6GS8 - chain A; structure by X-ray diffraction, 2.80 A resolution.

[Chain A]
Molecule: Uncharacterized protein
Organism: Caulobacter vibrioides (strain ATCC 19089 / CB15)
UniProtKB: Q9A5E6 (Q9A5E6_CAUVC); residue numbers follow UniProt; this construct covers 2-197, 205-296
Sequence (308 residues; row label = number of the first residue in the row; note: 6 numbers in that range are skipped by the numbering (no residue carries them; nothing is unmodelled there); a row labelled like 198A-198G holds insertion residues (198A, then the next letters in order)):
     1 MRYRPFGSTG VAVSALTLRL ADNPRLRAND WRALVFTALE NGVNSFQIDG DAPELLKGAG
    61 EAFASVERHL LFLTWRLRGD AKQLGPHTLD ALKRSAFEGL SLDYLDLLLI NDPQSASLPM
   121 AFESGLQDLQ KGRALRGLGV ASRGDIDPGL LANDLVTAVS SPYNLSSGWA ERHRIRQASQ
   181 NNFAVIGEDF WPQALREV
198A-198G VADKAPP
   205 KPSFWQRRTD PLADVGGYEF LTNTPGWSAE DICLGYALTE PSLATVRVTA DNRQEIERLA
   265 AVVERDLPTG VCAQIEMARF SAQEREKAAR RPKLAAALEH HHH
Disordered / not traced: 198A-198G
Construct notes: initiating methionine (1); insertion (198); expression tag (297-307)
Modified / non-standard residues: Mse-1 (selenomethionine); Mse-120 (selenomethionine; parent Met); Mse-281 (selenomethionine; parent Met)
Ion coordination: Mg2+: Leu-151, Asn-153, Val-156
Residues lining bound ligands:
  - c-di-GMP (C2E; 9,9'-[(2R,3R,3aS,5S,7aR,9R,10R,10aS,12S,14aR)-3,5,10,12-tetrahydroxy-5,12-dioxidooctahydro-2H,7H-difuro[3,2-d:3',2'-j][1,3,7,9,2,8]tetraoxadiphosphacyclododecine-2,9-diyl]bis(2-amino-1,9-dihydro-6H-purin-6-one)), molecule 1: Arg-19, Arg-78, Arg-143, Asp-189, Pro-192, Gln-193, Arg-196, Phe-208, Trp-209, Gln-210, Arg-211, Asp-214, Arg-251
  - c-di-GMP (C2E), molecule 2: Arg-76, Arg-78, Asn-111, Gln-114, Ala-141, Ser-142, Arg-143, Ser-160, Ser-161, Pro-162, Glu-188, Gln-210, Arg-211, Arg-212

[Overview]
Ligands of chain A: c-di-GMP. Leu-151, Asn-153 and Val-156 form the Mg2+ site.
Chain A is Uncharacterized protein (Caulobacter vibrioides (strain ATCC 19089 / CB15)); the structure, Crystal
structure of SmbA in complex with c-di-GMP, was determined by X-ray diffraction (same publication as 6GTM).
